Entry 6RQT (electron microscopy, 4.00 A resolution); this record covers chains A and B of the 17 polymer chains in the assembly.

== Chain A ==
Protein: DNA-directed RNA polymerase I subunit RPA190
Source organism: Saccharomyces cerevisiae
Notes: EC 2.7.7.6
Reference sequence: P10964 (RPA1_YEAST); numbering as in UniProt (aligned over 1-1664)
Amino-acid sequence (1664 residues; each row starts with the number of its first residue):
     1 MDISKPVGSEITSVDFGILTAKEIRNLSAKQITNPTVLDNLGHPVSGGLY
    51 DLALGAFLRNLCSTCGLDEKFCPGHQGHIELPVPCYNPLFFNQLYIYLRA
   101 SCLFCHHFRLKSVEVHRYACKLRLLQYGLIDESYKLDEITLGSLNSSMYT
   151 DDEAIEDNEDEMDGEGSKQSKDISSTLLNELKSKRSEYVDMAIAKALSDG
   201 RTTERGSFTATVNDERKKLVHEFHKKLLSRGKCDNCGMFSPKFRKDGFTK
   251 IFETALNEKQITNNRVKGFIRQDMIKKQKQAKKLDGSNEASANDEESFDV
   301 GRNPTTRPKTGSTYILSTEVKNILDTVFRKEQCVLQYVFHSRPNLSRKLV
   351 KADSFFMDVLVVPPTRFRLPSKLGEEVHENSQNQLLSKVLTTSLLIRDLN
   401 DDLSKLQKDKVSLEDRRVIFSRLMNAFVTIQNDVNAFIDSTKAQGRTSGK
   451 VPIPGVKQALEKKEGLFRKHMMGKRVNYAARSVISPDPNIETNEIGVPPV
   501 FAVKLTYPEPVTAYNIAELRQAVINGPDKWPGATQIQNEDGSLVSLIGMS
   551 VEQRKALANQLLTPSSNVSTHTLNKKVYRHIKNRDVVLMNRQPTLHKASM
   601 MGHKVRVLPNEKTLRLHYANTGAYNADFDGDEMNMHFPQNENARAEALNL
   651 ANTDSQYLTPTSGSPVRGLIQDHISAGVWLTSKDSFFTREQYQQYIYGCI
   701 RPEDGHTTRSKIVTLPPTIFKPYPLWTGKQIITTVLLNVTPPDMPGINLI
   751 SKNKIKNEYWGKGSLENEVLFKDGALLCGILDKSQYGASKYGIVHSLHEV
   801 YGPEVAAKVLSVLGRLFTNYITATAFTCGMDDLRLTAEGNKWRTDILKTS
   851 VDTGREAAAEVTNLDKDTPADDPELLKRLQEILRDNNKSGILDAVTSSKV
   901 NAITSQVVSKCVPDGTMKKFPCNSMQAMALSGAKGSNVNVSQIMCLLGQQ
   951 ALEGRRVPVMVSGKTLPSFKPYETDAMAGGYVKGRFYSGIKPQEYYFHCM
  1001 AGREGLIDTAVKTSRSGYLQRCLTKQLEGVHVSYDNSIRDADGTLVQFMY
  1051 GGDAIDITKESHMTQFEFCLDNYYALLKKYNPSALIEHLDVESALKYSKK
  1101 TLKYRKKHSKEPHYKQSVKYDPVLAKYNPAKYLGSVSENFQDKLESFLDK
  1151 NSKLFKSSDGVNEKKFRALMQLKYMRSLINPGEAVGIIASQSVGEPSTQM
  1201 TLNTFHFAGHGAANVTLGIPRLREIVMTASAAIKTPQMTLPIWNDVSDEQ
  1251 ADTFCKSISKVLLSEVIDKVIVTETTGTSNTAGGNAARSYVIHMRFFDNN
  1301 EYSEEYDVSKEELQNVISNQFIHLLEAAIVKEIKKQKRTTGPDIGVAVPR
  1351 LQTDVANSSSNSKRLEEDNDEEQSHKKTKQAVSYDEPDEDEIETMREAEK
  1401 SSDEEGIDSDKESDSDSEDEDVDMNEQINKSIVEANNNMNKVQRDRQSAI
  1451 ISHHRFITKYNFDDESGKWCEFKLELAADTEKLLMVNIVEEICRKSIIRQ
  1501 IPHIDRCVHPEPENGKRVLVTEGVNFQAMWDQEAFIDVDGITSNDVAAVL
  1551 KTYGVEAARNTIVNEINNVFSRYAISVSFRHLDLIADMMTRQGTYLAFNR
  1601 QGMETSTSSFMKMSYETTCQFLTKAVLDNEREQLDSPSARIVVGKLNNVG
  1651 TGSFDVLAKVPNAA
Not modelled in the structure: 143-171, 271-311, 407-416, 1154-1159, 1206-1213, 1278-1286, 1339-1432, 1664
Ion coordination: Zn2+ site 1: Cys62, Thr64, His75; Zn2+ site 2: Cys102, Cys105, Cys233, Cys236
Curated features (UniProtKB/Swiss-Prot):
  - region: Pro992 to Glu1004 (Bridging helix)
  - binding site (Zn(2+)): Cys62, Cys65, Cys72, His75, Cys102, Cys105, Cys233, Cys236
  - binding site (Mg(2+)): Asp627, Asp629, Asp631
  - modified residue (Phosphoserine): Ser889, Ser1636

== Chain B ==
Protein: DNA-directed RNA polymerase I subunit RPA135
Source organism: Saccharomyces cerevisiae
Notes: EC 2.7.7.6
Reference sequence: P22138 (RPA2_YEAST); residue numbers follow UniProt; this construct covers 1-1203
Amino-acid sequence (1203 residues; each row starts with the number of its first residue):
     1 MSKVIKPPGQARTADFRTLERESRFINPPKDKSAFPLLQEAVQPHIGSFN
    51 ALTEGPDGGLLNLGVKDIGEKVIFDGKPLNSEDEISNSGYLGNKLSVSVE
   101 QVSIAKPMSNDGVSSAVERKVYPSESRQRLTSYRGKLLLKLKWSVNNGEE
   151 NLFEVRDCGGLPVMLQSNRCHLNKMSPYELVQHKEESDEIGGYFIVNGIE
   201 KLIRMLIVQRRNHPMAIIRPSFANRGASYSHYGIQIRSVRPDQTSQTNVL
   251 HYLNDGQVTFRFSWRKNEYLVPVVMILKALCHTSDREIFDGIIGNDVKDS
   301 FLTDRLELLLRGFKKRYPHLQNRTQVLQYLGDKFRVVFQASPDQSDLEVG
   351 QEVLDRIVLVHLGKDGSQDKFRMLLFMIRKLYSLVAGECSPDNPDATQHQ
   401 EVLLGGFLYGMILKEKIDEYLQNIIAQVRMDINRGMAINFKDKRYMSRVL
   451 MRVNENIGSKMQYFLSTGNLVSQSGLDLQQVSGYTVVAEKINFYRFISHF
   501 RMVHRGSFFAQLKTTTVRKLLPESWGFLCPVHTPDGSPCGLLNHFAHKCR
   551 ISTQQSDVSRIPSILYSLGVAPASHTFAAGPSLCCVQIDGKIIGWVSHEQ
   601 GKIIADTLRYWKVEGKTPGLPIDLEIGYVPPSTRGQYPGLYLFGGHSRML
   651 RPVRYLPLDKEDIVGPFEQVYMNIAVTPQEIQNNVHTHVEFTPTNILSIL
   701 ANLTPFSDFNQSPRNMYQCQMGKQTMGTPGVALCHRSDNKLYRLQTGQTP
   751 IVKANLYDDYGMDNFPNGFNAVVAVISYTGYDMDDAMIINKSADERGFGY
   801 GTMYKTEKVDLALNRNRGDPITQHFGFGNDEWPKEWLEKLDEDGLPYIGT
   851 YVEEGDPICAYFDDTLNKTKIKTYHSSEPAYIEEVNLIGDESNKFQELQT
   901 VSIKYRIRRTPQIGDKFSSRHGQKGVCSRKWPTIDMPFSETGIQPDIIIN
   951 PHAFPSRMTIGMFVESLAGKAGALHGIAQDSTPWIFNEDDTPADYFGEQL
  1001 AKAGYNYHGNEPMYSGATGEELRADIYVGVVYYQRLRHMVNDKFQVRSTG
  1051 PVNSLTMQPVKGRKRHGGIRVGEMERDALIGHGTSFLLQDRLLNSSDYTQ
  1101 ASVCRECGSILTTQQSVPRIGSISTVCCRRCSMRFEDAKKLLTKSEDGEK
  1151 IFIDDSQIWEDGQGNKFVGGNETTTVAIPFVLKYLDSELSAMGIRLRYNV
  1201 EPK
Not modelled in the structure: 1-12, 81-84, 112-116, 814-818, 1141-1147
Ion coordination: Zn2+: Cys1104, Cys1107, Cys1128, Cys1131
Curated features (UniProtKB/Swiss-Prot):
  - zinc finger: Cys1104 to Cys1131 (C4-type)
  - modified residue: Ser2 (N-acetylserine), Ser81 (Phosphoserine), Ser1156 (Phosphoserine)

== How chain A and chain B interact ==
Contacting residue pairs (331; chain A residue first):
  Met1(A) with Gln1089(B); Asn1094(B), hydrogen bond (backbone-side chain); Tyr1098(B)
  Lys5(A) with Tyr1098(B); Gln1100(B)
  Pro6(A) with Tyr1098(B); Gln1100(B)
  Val7(A) with Tyr1098(B); Thr1175(B); Ala1177(B)
  Gly8(A) with Pro1202(B)
  Ser9(A) with Thr1174(B); Pro1202(B)
  Glu10(A) with Val1176(B); Val1200(B); Glu1201(B)
  Ile11(A) with Val1176(B), hydrophobic; Ile1178(B), hydrophobic; Asn1199(B); Val1200(B), hydrophobic; Glu1201(B), hydrogen bond (backbone-side chain)
  Thr12(A) with Asn1199(B); Val1200(B); Glu1201(B), hydrogen bond (backbone-side chain)
  Ser13(A) with Asn1199(B), hydrogen bond
  Val14(A) with Arg1197(B); Tyr1198(B), hydrophobic
  Asp15(A) with Leu1196(B); Arg1197(B), salt bridge
  Phe16(A) with Arg1195(B); Leu1196(B), hydrophobic
  Gly17(A) with Ile1194(B); Arg1195(B), hydrogen bond (backbone-backbone)
  Ile18(A) with Gly1193(B); Arg1195(B)
  Leu19(A) with Ser1190(B); Gly1193(B); Ile1194(B); Arg1195(B)
  Glu23(A) with Arg1130(B), salt bridge; Arg1195(B), salt bridge
  Arg25(A) with Met1133(B); Asp1137(B), salt bridge
  Asn26(A) with Arg1129(B); Arg1130(B), hydrogen bond (backbone-backbone); Ser1132(B), hydrogen bond (side chain-backbone); Met1133(B); Arg1134(B)
  Leu27(A) with Arg1129(B)
  Ser28(A) with Arg1129(B), hydrogen bond (backbone-side chain); Arg1134(B)
  Ala29(A) with Arg1129(B)
  Lys30(A) with Gln1163(B)
  Ala53(A) with Gln1163(B)
  Ser63(A) with Gly1162(B); Gln1163(B), hydrogen bond
  Thr64(A) with Gln1114(B); Val1117(B); Gly1162(B), hydrogen bond (backbone-backbone)
  Cys65(A) with Gln1115(B); Val1117(B), hydrogen bond (backbone-backbone)
  Gly66(A) with Val1117(B)
  Pro73(A) with Lys1183(B)
  His75(A) with Thr1113(B); Gln1114(B)
  Gln76(A) with Leu1111(B); Ser1187(B); Ser1190(B), hydrogen bond
  Asn87(A) with Met1192(B), hydrogen bond (side chain-backbone); Gly1193(B), hydrogen bond (side chain-backbone)
  Leu89(A) with Met1192(B); Ile1194(B), hydrophobic
  Phe90(A) with Gly1193(B)
  Met357(A) with Gly1193(B)
  Val361(A) with Ser1190(B); Ala1191(B)
  Pro364(A) with Ser1187(B)
  Arg366(A) with Ser1054(B), hydrogen bond (side chain-backbone)
  Phe367(A) with Lys1183(B); Tyr1184(B), hydrophobic
  Gln382(A) with Glu1188(B)
  Phe437(A) with Ala1191(B)
  Ile438(A) with Met1192(B)
  Lys450(A) with Asn469(B); Val481(B); Ser482(B), hydrogen bond
  Val456(A) with Glu1188(B)
  Lys457(A) with Met1192(B)
  Leu460(A) with Glu1188(B)
  Arg468(A) with Arg1070(B), hydrogen bond (backbone-side chain); Glu1073(B)
  Lys469(A) with Gln1058(B); Arg1070(B)
  His470(A) with Gln1058(B), hydrogen bond (backbone-side chain)
  Met471(A) with Leu1092(B); Val1181(B), hydrophobic; Leu1185(B), hydrophobic
  Met472(A) with Leu1092(B)
  Gly473(A) with Arg1070(B); Val1071(B)
  Lys474(A) with Gln1058(B); Arg1070(B); Val1071(B), hydrogen bond (backbone-backbone); Leu1092(B); Val1181(B)
  Arg475(A) with Pro1059(B); Val1060(B); Lys1061(B); Gly1062(B); Gly1068(B), hydrogen bond (side chain-backbone); Ile1069(B); Arg1070(B)
  Val476(A) with Pro1059(B); Ile1069(B), hydrogen bond (backbone-backbone); Val1071(B), hydrophobic; Arg1091(B); Ser1095(B)
  Asn477(A) with Arg1047(B); Ser1048(B), hydrogen bond (side chain-backbone); Thr1049(B); Gly1050(B); Pro1059(B); Ser1095(B)
  Tyr478(A) with Arg1047(B), hydrogen bond (backbone-backbone); Ser1048(B); Arg1091(B)
  Ala479(A) with Val1046(B); Arg1047(B); Ile1069(B), hydrophobic
  Ala480(A) with Gln1045(B)
  Arg481(A) with Lys1043(B); Phe1044(B); Gln1045(B), hydrogen bond (backbone-backbone); Ile1069(B)
  Val483(A) with Met1039(B), hydrophobic
  Ser485(A) with Ser928(B)
  Pro486(A) with Met783(B), hydrophobic; Ser928(B), hydrogen bond (backbone-side chain)
  Asp487(A) with Tyr781(B)
  Pro488(A) with Tyr781(B)
  Val500(A) with Phe1044(B), hydrophobic
  Phe501(A) with Phe1044(B), hydrophobic; Gln1045(B); Val1046(B), hydrophobic
  Lys504(A) with Val1046(B); Ser1048(B)
  Leu505(A) with Val1046(B), hydrophobic
  Gln535(A) with Thr1049(B)
  Asn590(A) with Glu1075(B), hydrogen bond
  Arg591(A) with Glu1075(B)
  Gln592(A) with Ile1069(B)
  Thr594(A) with Met1074(B)
  Leu595(A) with Met1074(B), hydrophobic
  His596(A) with Ala1078(B)
  Lys597(A) with Ala1078(B); Gly1081(B), hydrogen bond (side chain-backbone); His1082(B), hydrogen bond (backbone-side chain)
  Met600(A) with Glu1075(B); Ala1078(B); Leu1079(B); His1082(B)
  Glu611(A) with Ile913(B)
  Lys612(A) with Asn1041(B); Phe1044(B)
  Arg615(A) with Ile913(B)
  Tyr618(A) with Gly780(B), hydrogen bond (side chain-backbone); Tyr781(B); Met783(B), hydrophobic
  Phe628(A) with Val926(B)
  Asp629(A) with Tyr717(B), hydrogen bond; Lys924(B), hydrogen bond (backbone-side chain)
  Glu632(A) with Lys1043(B), salt bridge
  Asn634(A) with Ile1069(B)
  His636(A) with Glu1075(B), salt bridge; Arg1091(B), hydrogen bond
  Phe637(A) with Asp1090(B)
  Pro638(A) with Asp1090(B)
  Gln639(A) with Asp1090(B), hydrogen bond (backbone-side chain)
  Asn640(A) with Phe1086(B); Asp1090(B), hydrogen bond; Asn1094(B)
  Asn642(A) with Phe1086(B)
  Ala643(A) with Phe1086(B)
  Glu646(A) with Thr1084(B), hydrogen bond; Leu1087(B)
  Leu650(A) with His1082(B); Thr1084(B)
  Gln656(A) with His1082(B)
  Gln671(A) with Met783(B); Asp784(B), hydrogen bond (side chain-backbone); His952(B), hydrogen bond (backbone-side chain)
  Asp672(A) with Ser777(B); Asp782(B); His952(B)
  Trp679(A) with Arg1023(B)
  Thr818(A) with Thr779(B)
  Tyr820(A) with Arg1023(B), hydrogen bond
  Ile821(A) with Ser777(B); Tyr778(B)
  Thr822(A) with Tyr778(B), hydrogen bond (backbone-side chain)
  Ala823(A) with Thr1018(B)
  Thr824(A) with Arg1023(B), hydrogen bond
  Ala825(A) with Ile776(B), hydrophobic; Tyr778(B), hydrophobic; Leu1022(B), hydrophobic
  Phe826(A) with Ile776(B); Ser777(B), hydrogen bond (backbone-backbone); Pro951(B)
  Thr827(A) with Val775(B); Ile776(B); Ala1024(B); Ile1026(B); Tyr1027(B), hydrogen bond (side chain-backbone)
  Cys828(A) with Phe963(B), hydrophobic; Tyr1027(B)
  Gly829(A) with Phe963(B)
  Met830(A) with Leu967(B), hydrophobic; Ala993(B), hydrophobic; His1008(B)
  Asp831(A) with His1008(B)
  Arg834(A) with Ala993(B); Tyr1007(B), hydrogen bond (side chain-backbone); His1008(B), hydrogen bond
  Gln880(A) with Thr633(B)
  Arg884(A) with Thr633(B)
  Met928(A) with Pro951(B); His952(B); Pro955(B), hydrophobic
  Lys934(A) with His952(B); Pro955(B); Ser956(B)
  Gln942(A) with Met958(B)
  Ile943(A) with Met958(B), hydrophobic; Ile960(B), hydrophobic
  Pro958(A) with Pro522(B)
  Met960(A) with Gln398(B); Glu523(B); Gln669(B); Val670(B), hydrophobic
  Val961(A) with Asn393(B); Gln636(B)
  Ser962(A) with Val670(B); Tyr671(B)
  Lys964(A) with Val670(B); Asn673(B)
  Thr965(A) with Pro522(B)
  Leu966(A) with Trp525(B), hydrophobic
  Pro967(A) with Trp525(B); Asn673(B); Ile674(B), hydrogen bond (backbone-backbone)
  Ser968(A) with Ile674(B); Val676(B); His686(B)
  Phe969(A) with Asn673(B)
  Tyr972(A) with Thr633(B), hydrogen bond
  Arg985(A) with Met958(B), hydrogen bond
  Phe986(A) with Asp708(B); Phe709(B); Asn710(B); Gln711(B); Met958(B), hydrophobic; Ile960(B)
  Tyr987(A) with Phe709(B); Ile960(B), hydrophobic; Ala993(B)
  Ser988(A) with Asn987(B); Glu988(B)
  Gly989(A) with Phe709(B)
  Ile990(A) with Trp984(B)
  Lys991(A) with Trp984(B)
  Pro992(A) with Val676(B), hydrophobic; Glu680(B); Trp984(B), hydrophobic
  Gln993(A) with Val676(B)
  Tyr995(A) with Val531(B); Leu697(B), hydrophobic; Ser707(B); Asn715(B), hydrogen bond; Trp984(B), hydrophobic
  Tyr996(A) with Leu520(B); Leu521(B), hydrogen bond (side chain-backbone); Pro522(B); Ser524(B), hydrogen bond; Trp525(B), hydrophobic; Ile696(B), hydrophobic
  His998(A) with Gln711(B); Ser712(B), hydrogen bond (side chain-backbone); Pro713(B)
  Cys999(A) with Leu520(B), hydrophobic; Pro530(B), hydrogen bond (side chain-backbone); Ser712(B), hydrogen bond
  Met1000(A) with Leu520(B); Pro522(B), hydrophobic
  Gly1002(A) with Pro713(B)
  Arg1003(A) with Arg518(B); Leu520(B); Cys529(B); Pro530(B), hydrogen bond (side chain-backbone); Thr533(B), hydrogen bond
  Glu1004(A) with Lys519(B)
  Leu1006(A) with Asp535(B); Cys539(B); Met716(B), hydrophobic
  Ile1007(A) with Arg518(B); Cys539(B), hydrophobic
  Gln1020(A) with Asp1077(B)
  Thr1024(A) with Asp1077(B)
  Ala1184(A) with Ile1080(B)
  Ile1187(A) with Asp1077(B); Ile1080(B), hydrophobic; Gly1081(B)
  Lys1482(A) with Glu307(B), salt bridge; Leu308(B)
  Leu1484(A) with Asp255(B); Arg305(B)
  Val1626(A) with Ile1194(B), hydrophobic
  Arg1631(A) with Asn1199(B)
  Ile1641(A) with Leu1088(B), hydrophobic
  Val1642(A) with Leu1182(B)
  Val1643(A) with Ala1177(B); Pro1179(B); Leu1182(B), hydrophobic
  Lys1645(A) with Gln1089(B)
  Leu1646(A) with Ser1085(B)
  Asn1647(A) with Ser1085(B), hydrogen bond; Leu1088(B)
  Val1649(A) with Gly1083(B)
  Gly1650(A) with Gly1083(B)
  Thr1651(A) with Gly1083(B); Thr1084(B); Ser1085(B)
Also at the interface, not in a pair above, chain A (189 interface residues in all): Leu360, Pro363, Glu375, Ala598, Asp627, Gly630, Ala651, Ser675, Leu833, Met917, Gly935, Asn939, Val959, Phe997, Ala1010, Gly1017, Arg1021, Glu1183, Ile1188, Leu1483, Val1486, Gly1644, Gly1652
Also at the interface, not in a pair above, chain B (181 interface residues in all): Thr303, Asp304, Pro534, Gly536, Asn543, Asp785, Leu813, Lys916, Gly925, Arg957, Val964, Thr991, Ser1015, Ala1017, Leu1055, Gly1072, Leu1093, Asp1097, Ser1116, Asp1161

== In short ==
Chain A and chain B form an interface of 189 and 181 residues respectively, with 56 hydrogen bonds and 7 salt
bridges. Polar contacts include Asp15(A)-Arg1197(B), Glu23(A)-Arg1130(B) and Glu23(A)-Arg1195(B). From
UniProt: 8 Zn2+-binding residues and 3 Mg2+-binding residues on chain A.
Here chain A is DNA-directed RNA polymerase I subunit RPA190 and chain B is DNA-directed RNA polymerase I
subunit RPA135, both from Saccharomyces cerevisiae. Entry 6RQT (RNA Polymerase I-tWH-Rrn3-DNA) was determined
by electron microscopy, deposited together with 6RQH, 6RQL, 6RRD, 6RUI, 6RUO and 6RWE.
